8YXZ - chains N and X of the 14 polymer chains in the assembly; structure by electron microscopy, 3.00 A resolution.

== Chain N ==
Protein: V-type ATP synthase subunit I
Source organism: Thermus thermophilus HB8
Reference sequence: Q5SIT6 (Q5SIT6_THET8); residues 1-652 here = UniProt positions 1-652
Chain sequence (652 residues; numbered 1 to 652; the number before each row is that of its first residue):
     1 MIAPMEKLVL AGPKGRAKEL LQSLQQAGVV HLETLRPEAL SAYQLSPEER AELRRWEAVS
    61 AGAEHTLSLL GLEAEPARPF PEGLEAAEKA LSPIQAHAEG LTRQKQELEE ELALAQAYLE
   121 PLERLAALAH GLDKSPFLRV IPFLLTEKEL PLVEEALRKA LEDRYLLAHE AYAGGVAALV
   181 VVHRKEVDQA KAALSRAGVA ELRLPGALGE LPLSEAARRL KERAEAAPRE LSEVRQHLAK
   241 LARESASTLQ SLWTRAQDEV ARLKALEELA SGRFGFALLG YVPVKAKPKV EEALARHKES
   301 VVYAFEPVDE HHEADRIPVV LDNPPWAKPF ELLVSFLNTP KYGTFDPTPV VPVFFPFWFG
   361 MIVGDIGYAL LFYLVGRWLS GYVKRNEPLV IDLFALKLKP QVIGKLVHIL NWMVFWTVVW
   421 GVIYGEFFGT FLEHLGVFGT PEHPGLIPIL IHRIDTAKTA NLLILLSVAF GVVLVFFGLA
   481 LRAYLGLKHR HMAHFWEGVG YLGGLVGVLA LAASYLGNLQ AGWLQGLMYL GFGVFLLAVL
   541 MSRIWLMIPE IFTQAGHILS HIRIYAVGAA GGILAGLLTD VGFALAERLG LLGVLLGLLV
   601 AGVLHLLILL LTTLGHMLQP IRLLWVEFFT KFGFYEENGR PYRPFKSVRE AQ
Disordered / not traced: 650-652
Reported in the primary citation:
  - catalytic residues: His616 (proposed by the authors, not directly observed)

== Chain X ==
Protein: V-type ATP synthase, subunit K
Source organism: Thermus thermophilus HB8
Reference sequence: Q5SIT7 (Q5SIT7_THET8); residues -18 to 80 here correspond to UniProt positions 1-99 (UniProt number = residue number + 19)
Chain sequence (102 residues; row label = number of the first residue in the row; numbers below 1 keep their minus sign (Met-18 is residue -18)):
   -18 MKKLLVTVLL AVFGALAFAA EEAAASGGLD RGLIAVGMGL AVGLAALGTG VAQARIGAAG
    42 VGAIAEDRSN FGTALIFLLL PETLVIFGLL IAFILNGRLH HH
Disordered / not traced: -18 to 7, 81-83
Sequence notes: expression tag (81-83)

== Chain N / chain X interface ==
Pairs across the interface - 4 pairs, chain N then chain X:
  Leu393(N) - Gly53(X)
  Leu574(N) - Leu71(X)  hydrophobic
  Leu577(N) - Ile75(X)  hydrophobic
  Leu611(N) - Thr64(X)
Interface residues without a listed pair, chain X (6 interface residues in all): Thr54, Leu61

== Summary ==
Chain N and chain X form an interface of 4 and 6 residues respectively. From the paper: the catalytic residue
His616(N).
Here chain N is V-type ATP synthase subunit I and chain X is V-type ATP synthase, subunit K, both from Thermus
thermophilus HB8. Entry 8YXZ (Vo domain of V/A-ATPase from Thermus thermophilus state1) was determined by
electron microscopy, deposited together with 8YWT, 8YY0 and 8YY1.
